PDB entry 7X3L | X-ray diffraction, 1.86 A resolution | chain A

[Chain A]
Name: Aldo-keto reductase family 1 member C3
Source organism: Homo sapiens
Notes: EC 1.1.1.-, 1.1.1.210, 1.1.1.53, 1.1.1.62, 1.1.1.357, 1.1.1.188, 1.1.1.239, 1.1.1.64
Reference sequence: P42330 (AK1C3_HUMAN); residue numbers follow UniProt; this construct covers 2-323
Chain sequence (329 residues; each row starts with the number of its first residue; numbers below 1 keep their minus sign (Met-5 is residue -5)):
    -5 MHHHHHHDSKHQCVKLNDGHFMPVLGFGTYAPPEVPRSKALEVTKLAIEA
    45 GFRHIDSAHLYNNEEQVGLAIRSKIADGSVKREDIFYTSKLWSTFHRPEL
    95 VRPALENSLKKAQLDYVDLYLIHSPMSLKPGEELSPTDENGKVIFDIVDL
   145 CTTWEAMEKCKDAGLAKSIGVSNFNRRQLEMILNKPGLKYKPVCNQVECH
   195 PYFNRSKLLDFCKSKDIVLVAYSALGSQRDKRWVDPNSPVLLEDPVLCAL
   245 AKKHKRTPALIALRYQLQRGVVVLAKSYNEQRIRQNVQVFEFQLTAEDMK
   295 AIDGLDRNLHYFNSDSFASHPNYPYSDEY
Unresolved in the structure: -5 to 1, 321-323
Differences from the reference sequence: initiating methionine (-5); expression tag (-4 to 1)
Swiss-Prot annotation at these positions:
  - active site: Tyr55 (Proton donor)
  - binding site (NADP(+)): Thr23, Tyr24, Asp50, Ser166, Asn167, Gln190, Tyr216 to Gln222, Lys270 to Tyr272, Arg276 to Asn280
  - binding site (substrate): His117
  - site: Leu54 (Important for substrate specificity), Lys84 (Lowers pKa of active site Tyr), Trp227 (Involved in ligand recognition and product release), Phe306 (Involved in ligand recognition and product release)
  - natural variant: Met175 (M175I: No effect on 17beta-HSD activity)
  - mutagenesis: Lys75 (K75E: No effect on 17beta-HSD activity), Arg226 (R226P: Decreases in the retinaldehyde reductase activity. 3-fold decrease in the kcat value, whereas the KM value does not vary; R226Q: Decrease in the retinaldehyde reductase activity ...)
Ligand contacts:
  - 8FO ((2R)-2-[4-(3-fluoranyl-4-methyl-phenyl)-3-(trifluoromethyl)phenyl]butanoic acid): Tyr24, Leu54, Tyr55, Trp86, His117, Ser118, Met120, Asn167, Tyr216, Trp227, Phe306, Phe311, Tyr317, Pro318, Tyr319
  - NADP (NAP; NADP nicotinamide-adenine-dinucleotide phosphate): Gly22, Thr23, Tyr24, Asp50, Tyr55, Lys84, His117, Ser166, Asn167, Gln190, Tyr216, Ser217, Ala218, Leu219, Gly220, Ser221, Gln222, Leu236, Ala253, Leu268, Ala269, Lys270, Ser271, Tyr272, Asn273, Arg276, Gln279, Asn280, Phe306

[Summary]
Bound to chain A: NADP and compound 8FO. UniProt lists active-site residue Tyr55, 21 NADP+-binding residues,
substrate-binding residue His117 and 2 mutagenesis sites.
Chain A is Aldo-keto reductase family 1 member C3 (Homo sapiens); the structure, Crystal structure of
Aldo-keto reductase 1C3 complexed with compound S07044, was determined by X-ray diffraction together with 8I0C
and 7X3M from the same study.
